Entry 6UTR (X-ray diffraction, 2.41 A resolution); this record covers chains A and C of the 6 polymer chains in the assembly.

Chain A (and C):
Molecule: ATP-dependent sacrificial sulfur transferase LarE
From: Lactobacillus plantarum
Notes: chain C of this document is another copy of the same molecule, construct and numbering; everything in this record applies to it too
UniProtKB: A0A0G9FES3 (A0A0G9FES3_LACPN); residues 1-276 here = UniProt positions 1-276
Amino-acid sequence (286 residues; row label = number of the first residue in the row):
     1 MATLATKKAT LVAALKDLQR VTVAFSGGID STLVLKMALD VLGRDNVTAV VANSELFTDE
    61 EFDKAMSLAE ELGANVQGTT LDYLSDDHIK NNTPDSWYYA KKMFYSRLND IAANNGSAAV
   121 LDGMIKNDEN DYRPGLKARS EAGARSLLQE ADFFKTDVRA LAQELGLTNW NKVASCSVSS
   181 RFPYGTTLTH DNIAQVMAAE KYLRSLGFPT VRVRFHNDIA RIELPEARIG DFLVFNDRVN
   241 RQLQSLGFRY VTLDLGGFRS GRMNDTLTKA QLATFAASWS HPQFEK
Disordered / not traced: 1, 128-137, 172-174, 277-286 (chain C: 1, 127-135, 260-286)
Construct notes: expression tag (277-286)
Ion coordination: Cu ion: D231 (shared with 1 residue of chain B; D231(C) of chain C)
Reported in the primary citation:
  - Cu ion coordination: D231
  - mutagenesis - D231R: unchanged catalytic activity

Chain A / chain C interface:
Contacting residue pairs (25):
  T156(A) - S67(C)
  T156(A) - E71(C)
  R159(A) - E71(C)
  A160(A) - E70(C)
  A160(A) - E71(C)
  Q163(A) - E71(C)
  E226(A) - V234(C)
  E226(A) - F235(C)
  E226(A) - R238(C)  salt bridge
  A227(A) - L206(C)
  A227(A) - D231(C)
  A227(A) - F235(C)
  D231(A) - D231(C)
  M263(A) - Y202(C)  hydrogen bond (backbone-side chain)
  M263(A) - S205(C)
  M263(A) - L206(C)
  M263(A) - F235(C)  hydrophobic
  N264(A) - Y202(C)
  N264(A) - R238(C)  hydrogen bond
  D265(A) - Y202(C)
  D265(A) - R238(C)
  D265(A) - R241(C)  salt bridge
  D265(A) - Q242(C)
  T266(A) - Q242(C)
  T268(A) - R241(C)
Other interface residues (no listed pair), chain A (13 interface residues in all): D157
Other interface residues (no listed pair), chain C (15 interface residues in all): K36, L72, L167

Overview:
13 residues of chain A and 15 residues of chain C are in contact; the contacts include 2 hydrogen bonds and 2
salt bridges. Polar contacts include E226(A)-R238(C), D265(A)-R241(C) and M263(A)-Y202(C). The paper reports
that D231R of chain A leaves catalytic activity unchanged; Cu ion coordination by D231(A).
Both chains are ATP-dependent sacrificial sulfur transferase LarE (Lactobacillus plantarum). Entry 6UTR (LarE,
a sulfur transferase involved in synthesis of the cofactor for lactate racemase in complex with ...) was
determined by X-ray diffraction, deposited together with 6UTP, 6UTQ and 6UTT.
